PDB entry 3VXF | X-ray diffraction, 1.60 A resolution | chains H and J of the 4 polymer chains in the assembly

[Chain H]
Name: Thrombin heavy chain
Source organism: Homo sapiens
Notes: EC 3.4.21.5
UniProtKB: P00734 (THRB_HUMAN); the construct lacks a stretch of the UniProt sequence and is renumbered around it, so the offset changes along the chain: 16-36 = UniProt 364-384; 37-60 = UniProt 386-409; 61-77 = UniProt 419-435; 78-97 = UniProt 437-456; 7 more segments
Chain sequence (259 residues; numbered 16 to 247 plus 28 insertion-coded residues; 1 number in that range is skipped by the numbering (no residue carries it; nothing is unmodelled there); the number before each row is that of its first residue; a row labelled like 60A-60I holds insertion residues (60A, then the next letters in order)):
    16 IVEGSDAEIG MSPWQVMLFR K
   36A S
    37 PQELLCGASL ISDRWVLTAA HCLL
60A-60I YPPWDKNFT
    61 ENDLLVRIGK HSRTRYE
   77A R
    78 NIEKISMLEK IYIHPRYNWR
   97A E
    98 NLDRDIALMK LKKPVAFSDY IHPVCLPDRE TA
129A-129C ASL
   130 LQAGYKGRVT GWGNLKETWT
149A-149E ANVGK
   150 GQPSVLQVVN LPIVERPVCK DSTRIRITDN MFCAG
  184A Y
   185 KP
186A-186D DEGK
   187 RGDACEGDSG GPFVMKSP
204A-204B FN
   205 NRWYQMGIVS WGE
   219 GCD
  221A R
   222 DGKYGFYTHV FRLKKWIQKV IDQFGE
Disordered / not traced: 246-247
Cystine bridges: Cys42-Cys58, Cys168-Cys182, Cys191-Cys220
Covalently attached groups: N-acetylglucosamine (NAG) linked to Asn60G
Swiss-Prot annotation at these positions:
  - region: Ala183 to Val200 (High affinity receptor-binding region which is also known as the TP508 peptide)
  - active site (Charge relay system): His57, Asp102, Ser195
  - glycosylation: Asn60G (N-linked (GlcNAc...) (complex) asparagine)

[Chain J]
Name: Bivalirudin
Notes: fragment: c-terminal
Chain sequence (17 residues; numbered 48 to 64; the number before each row is that of its first residue):
    48 PGGGGNGDFE EIPEEYL
Disordered / not traced: 48-54

[How chain H and chain J interact]
Residue-residue contacts (19):
  Phe34(H) - Phe56(J)  hydrophobic
  Lys36(H) - Tyr63(J)
  Gln38(H) - Phe56(J)
  Glu39(H) - Phe56(J)
  Leu40(H) - Phe56(J)
  Leu65(H) - Ile59(J)  hydrophobic
  Leu65(H) - Tyr63(J)
  Arg67(H) - Ile59(J)
  Arg73(H) - Phe56(J)
  Thr74(H) - Asp55(J)
  Thr74(H) - Phe56(J)
  Thr74(H) - Glu57(J)  hydrogen bond (backbone-backbone)
  Arg75(H) - Glu57(J)
  Tyr76(H) - Glu57(J)  hydrogen bond (backbone-side chain)
  Tyr76(H) - Glu58(J)
  Tyr76(H) - Pro60(J)
  Arg77A(H) - Glu57(J)  salt bridge
  Ile82(H) - Ile59(J)  hydrophobic
  Ile82(H) - Tyr63(J)

[Overview]
13 residues of chain H face 7 of chain J across their interface; the contacts include 2 hydrogen bonds and 1
salt bridge. Polar contacts include Arg77A(H)-Glu57(J), Tyr76(H)-Glu57(J) and Thr74(H)-Glu57(J). Covalently
linked N-acetylglucosamine: at Asn60G(H). Curated annotation (UniProt) lists 3 active-site residues on chain
H.
Here chain H is Thrombin heavy chain (Homo sapiens) and chain J is Bivalirudin. Entry 3VXF (X/N Joint
refinement of Human alpha-thrombin-Bivalirudin complex PD5) was determined by X-ray diffraction, deposited
together with 3VXE.
